1M1N - chains B and D of the 4 polymer chains in the assembly; structure by X-ray diffraction, 1.16 A resolution.

# Chain B (and D)
Molecule: Nitrogenase molybdenum-iron protein beta chain
Source organism: Azotobacter vinelandii
Notes: EC 1.18.6.1; chain D of this document is another copy of the same molecule, construct and numbering; everything in this record applies to it too
Reference sequence: P07329 (NIFK_AZOVI); residues 2-523 here correspond to UniProt positions 1-522 (UniProt number = residue number - 1)
Chain sequence (522 residues; each row starts with the number of its first residue):
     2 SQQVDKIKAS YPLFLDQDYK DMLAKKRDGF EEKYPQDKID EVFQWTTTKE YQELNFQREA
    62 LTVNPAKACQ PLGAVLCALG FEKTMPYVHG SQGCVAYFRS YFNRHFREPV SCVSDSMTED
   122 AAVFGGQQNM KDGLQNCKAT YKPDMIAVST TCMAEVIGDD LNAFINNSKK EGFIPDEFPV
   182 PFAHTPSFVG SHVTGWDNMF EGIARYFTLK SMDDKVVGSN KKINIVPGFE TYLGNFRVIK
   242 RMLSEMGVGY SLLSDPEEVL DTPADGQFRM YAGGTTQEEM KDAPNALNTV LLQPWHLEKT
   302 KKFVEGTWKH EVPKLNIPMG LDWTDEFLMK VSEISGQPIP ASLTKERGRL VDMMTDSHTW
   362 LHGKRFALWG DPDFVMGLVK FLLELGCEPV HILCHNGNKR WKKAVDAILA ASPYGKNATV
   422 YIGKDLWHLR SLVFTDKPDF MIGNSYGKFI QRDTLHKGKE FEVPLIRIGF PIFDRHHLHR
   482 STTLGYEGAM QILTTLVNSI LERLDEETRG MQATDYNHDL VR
Ion coordination: fe(8)-S(7) cluster Fe: Cys-70, Cys-95, Cys-153 (shared with 3 residues of chain A); Ca2+ site 1: Arg-108, Glu-109 (shared with Asp-353(D), Asp-357(D) of chain D); Ca2+ site 2: Asp-353, Asp-357 (shared with Arg-108(D), Glu-109(D) of chain D)
Residues lining bound ligands: fe(8)-S(7) cluster (CLF): Cys-70, Pro-72, Ser-92, Gly-94, Cys-95, Tyr-98, Phe-99, Thr-152, Cys-153, Ser-188

# How chain B and chain D interact
Contacting residue pairs (125):
  Ser-11(B) / Tyr-517(D)  hydrogen bond (backbone-side chain)
  Ser-11(B) / Asn-518(D)
  Tyr-12(B) / Glu-508(D)  hydrogen bond
  Tyr-12(B) / Thr-509(D)
  Tyr-12(B) / Thr-515(D)
  Tyr-12(B) / Tyr-517(D)
  Tyr-12(B) / Asn-518(D)
  Phe-15(B) / Tyr-517(D)
  Leu-16(B) / Ala-514(D)
  Lys-34(B) / Gln-513(D)  hydrogen bond
  Gln-37(B) / Gln-513(D)
  Arg-108(B) / Asp-357(D)
  Arg-108(B) / Arg-523(D)  hydrogen bond (side chain-backbone)
  Glu-109(B) / Asp-353(D)
  Arg-238(B) / Arg-350(D)
  Glu-259(B) / Lys-346(D)  salt bridge
  Glu-259(B) / Arg-350(D)  salt bridge
  Asp-262(B) / Arg-350(D)  salt bridge
  Pro-264(B) / Lys-346(D)
  Pro-264(B) / Gly-349(D)
  Ala-265(B) / Gly-349(D)  hydrogen bond (backbone-backbone)
  Ala-265(B) / Val-352(D)
  Ala-265(B) / Asp-353(D)
  Lys-346(B) / Glu-259(D)  salt bridge
  Lys-346(B) / Pro-264(D)
  Gly-349(B) / Pro-264(D)
  Gly-349(B) / Ala-265(D)  hydrogen bond (backbone-backbone)
  Arg-350(B) / Arg-238(D)
  Arg-350(B) / Glu-259(D)  salt bridge
  Arg-350(B) / Asp-262(D)  salt bridge
  Val-352(B) / Ala-265(D)
  Asp-353(B) / Glu-109(D)
  Asp-353(B) / Ala-265(D)
  Met-354(B) / His-478(D)
  Met-354(B) / Arg-481(D)
  Asp-357(B) / Arg-108(D)
  Asp-357(B) / His-477(D)
  Asp-357(B) / His-478(D)
  Ser-358(B) / His-477(D)  hydrogen bond
  Ser-358(B) / His-478(D)  hydrogen bond
  Trp-361(B) / His-477(D)
  Ser-446(B) / Leu-521(D)
  Tyr-447(B) / Leu-521(D)  hydrophobic
  Lys-449(B) / Asp-506(D)  salt bridge
  Lys-449(B) / His-519(D)
  Lys-449(B) / Asp-520(D)  hydrogen bond (side chain-backbone)
  Phe-450(B) / His-519(D)
  Gln-452(B) / Arg-510(D)
  Arg-453(B) / Arg-510(D)
  Arg-453(B) / Met-512(D)
  Arg-453(B) / Asp-516(D)
  Asp-454(B) / Met-512(D)
  Leu-456(B) / Arg-510(D)
  His-457(B) / Met-512(D)
  Glu-463(B) / Arg-510(D)  salt bridge
  Arg-468(B) / Asp-506(D)  salt bridge
  Phe-474(B) / Leu-521(D)
  Phe-474(B) / Val-522(D)
  Phe-474(B) / Arg-523(D)  hydrogen bond (backbone-backbone)
  Asp-475(B) / Leu-502(D)
  Asp-475(B) / Asp-506(D)
  Asp-475(B) / Leu-521(D)
  Arg-476(B) / Asn-499(D)
  Arg-476(B) / Glu-503(D)
  Arg-476(B) / Asp-506(D)  salt bridge
  His-477(B) / Asp-357(D)
  His-477(B) / Ser-358(D)  hydrogen bond
  His-477(B) / Trp-361(D)
  His-477(B) / Thr-495(D)
  His-477(B) / Val-498(D)
  His-477(B) / Asn-499(D)
  His-477(B) / Leu-502(D)
  His-477(B) / Arg-523(D)  hydrogen bond (side chain-backbone)
  His-478(B) / Met-354(D)
  His-478(B) / Asp-357(D)
  His-478(B) / Ser-358(D)  hydrogen bond
  His-478(B) / Leu-494(D)
  His-478(B) / Thr-495(D)
  Leu-479(B) / Asn-499(D)
  Arg-481(B) / Met-354(D)
  Leu-494(B) / His-478(D)
  Thr-495(B) / His-477(D)
  Thr-495(B) / His-478(D)
  Val-498(B) / His-477(D)
  Asn-499(B) / Arg-476(D)
  Asn-499(B) / His-477(D)  hydrogen bond (side chain-backbone)
  Asn-499(B) / Leu-479(D)
  Leu-502(B) / Asp-475(D)
  Leu-502(B) / His-477(D)
  Glu-503(B) / Arg-476(D)  salt bridge
  Leu-505(B) / Tyr-12(D)  hydrophobic
  Asp-506(B) / Lys-449(D)  salt bridge
  Asp-506(B) / Arg-468(D)  salt bridge
  Asp-506(B) / Asp-475(D)
  Asp-506(B) / Arg-476(D)  salt bridge
  Glu-508(B) / Tyr-12(D)  hydrogen bond
  Thr-509(B) / Tyr-12(D)
  Arg-510(B) / Gln-452(D)
  Arg-510(B) / Arg-453(D)
  Arg-510(B) / Leu-456(D)
  Arg-510(B) / Glu-463(D)  salt bridge
  Met-512(B) / Arg-453(D)
  Met-512(B) / Asp-454(D)
  Met-512(B) / His-457(D)
  Gln-513(B) / Lys-34(D)  hydrogen bond
  Gln-513(B) / Gln-37(D)  hydrogen bond
  Ala-514(B) / Leu-16(D)
  Thr-515(B) / Tyr-12(D)
  Asp-516(B) / Arg-453(D)
  Tyr-517(B) / Ser-11(D)  hydrogen bond (side chain-backbone)
  Tyr-517(B) / Tyr-12(D)
  Tyr-517(B) / Phe-15(D)
  Asn-518(B) / Ser-11(D)
  Asn-518(B) / Tyr-12(D)
  His-519(B) / Lys-449(D)
  His-519(B) / Phe-450(D)
  Asp-520(B) / Lys-449(D)  hydrogen bond (backbone-side chain)
  Leu-521(B) / Ser-446(D)
  Leu-521(B) / Tyr-447(D)  hydrophobic
  Leu-521(B) / Phe-474(D)
  Leu-521(B) / Asp-475(D)
  Val-522(B) / Phe-474(D)
  Arg-523(B) / Arg-108(D)  hydrogen bond (backbone-side chain)
  Arg-523(B) / Phe-474(D)  hydrogen bond (backbone-backbone)
  Arg-523(B) / His-477(D)  hydrogen bond (backbone-side chain)
Other interface residues (no listed pair), chain B (68 interface residues in all): Pro-13, Phe-44, Arg-105, Thr-263, Met-491
Other interface residues (no listed pair), chain D (68 interface residues in all): Pro-13, Phe-44, Arg-105, Thr-263, Met-491, Leu-505

# Overview
The chain B/chain D interface involves 68 residues from each chain; the contacts include 22 hydrogen bonds and
15 salt bridges. Among the polar pairs are Glu-259(B)/Lys-346(D), Glu-259(B)/Arg-350(D) and
Asp-262(B)/Arg-350(D). Ligands of chain B: fe(8)-S(7) cluster.
Both chains are Nitrogenase molybdenum-iron protein beta chain (Azotobacter vinelandii). Entry 1M1N
(Nitrogenase MoFe protein from Azotobacter vinelandii) was determined by X-ray diffraction.
